PDB entry 9CHN | X-ray diffraction, 2.80 A resolution | chains A and D of the 5 polymer chains in the assembly

== Chain A ==
Name: Antitoxin HigA
Organism: Proteus vulgaris
Reference sequence: Q7A224 (HIGA_PROVU); numbering as in UniProt (aligned over 1-104)
Chain sequence (104 residues; numbered 1 to 104; the number before each row is that of its first residue):
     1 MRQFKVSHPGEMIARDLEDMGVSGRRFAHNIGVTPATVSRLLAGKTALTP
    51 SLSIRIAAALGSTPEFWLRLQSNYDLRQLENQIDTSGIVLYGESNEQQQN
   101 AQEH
Not modelled in the structure: 96-104
Bound ions: Mg2+ site 1 near Lys45 (its only coordinating residue here); Mg2+ site 2: Leu90, Gly92 (shared with DC21(D) of chain D)
From the paper describing this entry:
  - binding site for the 21-nt DNA strand (chain D): Ser39
  - conformationally variable residues (helix shift): Ser23, Lys45

== Chain D ==
Molecule: 21-nt DNA strand
Sequence (21 nucleotides; row label = number of the first residue in the row):
     1 GTATTACACACCATGTAATAC
Bound ions: Mg2+: DC21 (shared with Leu90(A), Gly92(A) of chain A)

== How chain A and chain D interact ==
Pairs across the interface - 12 pairs, chain A then chain D:
  Thr34(A) with DG15(D), hydrogen bond to the phosphate; DT16(D), base contact
  Ala36(A) with DT16(D), base contact
  Thr37(A) with DT14(D), sugar contact; DG15(D), hydrogen bond to the phosphate
  Arg40(A) with DT14(D), base contact; DG15(D), hydrogen bond to the base
  Thr46(A) with DA13(D), phosphate contact
  Ala47(A) with DA13(D), hydrogen bond to the phosphate
  Thr49(A) with DA13(D), phosphate contact; DT14(D), hydrogen bond to the phosphate
  Leu52(A) with DT14(D), phosphate contact
Interface residues without a listed pair, chain A (9 interface residues in all): Lys45
Interface residues without a listed pair, chain D (5 interface residues in all): DA17

== Summary ==
Chain A and chain D form an interface of 9 and 5 residues respectively, with 5 hydrogen bonds. Polar contacts
include Arg40(A)-DG15(D), Thr34(A)-DG15(D) and Thr37(A)-DG15(D). Leu90(A), Gly92(A) and DC21(D) coordinate
Mg2+. The paper reports a binding site for the 21-nt DNA strand (chain D) at Ser39(A); conformational
variability at Ser23(A) and Lys45(A).
Here chain A is Antitoxin HigA (Proteus vulgaris) and chain D is a 21-nt DNA strand. Entry 9CHN (P. vulgaris
trimeric HigBA- operator 2 DNA) was determined by X-ray diffraction together with 9CHL from the same study.
